4EPE - chains C and B of the 3 polymer chains in the assembly; structure by X-ray diffraction, 2.05 A resolution.

Chain C:
Molecule: Urease subunit alpha
From: Enterobacter aerogenes
Notes: EC 3.5.1.5
UniProtKB: P18314 (URE1_ENTAE); residues 1002-1567 here correspond to UniProt positions 2-567 (UniProt number = residue number - 1000)
Chain sequence (566 residues; row label = number of the first residue in the row):
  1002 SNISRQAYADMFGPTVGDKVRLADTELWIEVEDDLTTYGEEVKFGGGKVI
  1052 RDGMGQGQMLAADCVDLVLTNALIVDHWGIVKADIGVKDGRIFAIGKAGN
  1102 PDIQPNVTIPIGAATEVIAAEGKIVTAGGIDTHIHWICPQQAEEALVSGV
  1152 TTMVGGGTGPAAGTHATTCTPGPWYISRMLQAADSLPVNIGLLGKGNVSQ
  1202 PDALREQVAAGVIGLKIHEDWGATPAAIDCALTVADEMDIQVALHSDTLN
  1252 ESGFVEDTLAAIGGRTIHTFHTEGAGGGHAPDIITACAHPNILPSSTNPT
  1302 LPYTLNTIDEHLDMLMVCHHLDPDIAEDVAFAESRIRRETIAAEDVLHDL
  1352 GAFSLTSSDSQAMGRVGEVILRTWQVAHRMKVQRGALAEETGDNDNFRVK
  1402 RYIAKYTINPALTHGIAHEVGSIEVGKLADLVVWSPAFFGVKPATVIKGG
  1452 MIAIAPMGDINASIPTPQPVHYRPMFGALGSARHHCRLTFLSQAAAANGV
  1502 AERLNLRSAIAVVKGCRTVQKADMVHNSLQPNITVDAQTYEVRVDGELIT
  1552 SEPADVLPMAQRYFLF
Modified residues: Lys-1217 (lysine nz-carboxylic acid; KCX)
Swiss-Prot annotation at these positions:
  - active site: His-1320 (Proton donor)
  - binding site (Ni(2+)): His-1134, His-1136, Lys-1217, His-1246, His-1272, Asp-1360
  - binding site (substrate): His-1219
  - modified residue: Lys-1217 (N6-carboxylysine)

Chain B:
Molecule: Urease subunit beta
From: Enterobacter aerogenes
Notes: EC 3.5.1.5
UniProtKB: P18315 (URE2_ENTAE); residues 2001-2101 here correspond to UniProt positions 1-101 (UniProt number = residue number - 2000)
Chain sequence (101 residues; each row starts with the number of its first residue):
  2001 MIPGEYHVKPGQIALNTGRATCRVVVENHGDRPIQVGSHYHFAEVNPALK
  2051 FDRQQAAGYRLNIPAGTAVRFEPGQKREVELVAFAGHRAVFGFRGEVMGP
  2101 L

Chain C / chain B interface:
Contacting residue pairs - 83 pairs, chain C then chain B:
  Ser-1002(C) / Ala-2014(B)
  Ser-1002(C) / Leu-2015(B)  hydrogen bond (backbone-backbone)
  Ser-1002(C) / Asn-2062(B)  hydrogen bond (side chain-backbone)
  Asn-1003(C) / Ile-2013(B)
  Asn-1003(C) / Ala-2014(B)
  Ile-1004(C) / Gln-2012(B)
  Ile-1004(C) / Ile-2013(B)  hydrogen bond (backbone-backbone)
  Ile-1004(C) / Leu-2015(B)  hydrophobic
  Ile-1004(C) / Pro-2064(B)  hydrophobic
  Ser-1005(C) / Gly-2011(B)
  Arg-1006(C) / Val-2008(B)
  Arg-1006(C) / Lys-2009(B)  hydrogen bond (side chain-backbone)
  Arg-1006(C) / Pro-2010(B)
  Arg-1006(C) / Gly-2011(B)  hydrogen bond (backbone-backbone)
  Arg-1006(C) / Gln-2012(B)
  Arg-1006(C) / Ile-2013(B)
  Gln-1007(C) / Val-2008(B)
  Ala-1010(C) / Tyr-2006(B)
  Ala-1010(C) / Val-2008(B)  hydrophobic
  Phe-1013(C) / Ala-2065(B)
  Pro-1015(C) / Tyr-2006(B)
  Asp-1019(C) / His-2007(B)
  Asp-1019(C) / Val-2008(B)
  Asp-1019(C) / Lys-2009(B)  hydrogen bond (side chain-backbone)
  Lys-1020(C) / Tyr-2006(B)
  Lys-1020(C) / His-2007(B)  hydrogen bond (backbone-backbone)
  Val-1021(C) / Glu-2005(B)
  Arg-1022(C) / Met-2001(B)
  Arg-1022(C) / Ile-2002(B)  hydrogen bond (side chain-backbone)
  Arg-1022(C) / Gly-2004(B)
  Arg-1022(C) / Glu-2005(B)  salt bridge
  Ala-1024(C) / Pro-2003(B)
  Ala-1024(C) / Gly-2004(B)  hydrogen bond (backbone-backbone)
  Asp-1025(C) / Met-2001(B)
  Trp-1029(C) / Glu-2005(B)
  Trp-1029(C) / His-2007(B)
  Tyr-1039(C) / Ile-2013(B)  hydrophobic
  Tyr-1039(C) / Ala-2014(B)
  Tyr-1039(C) / Leu-2015(B)
  Tyr-1039(C) / Asn-2016(B)  hydrogen bond (backbone-backbone)
  Gly-1040(C) / Leu-2015(B)
  Gly-1040(C) / Asn-2016(B)
  Gly-1040(C) / His-2039(B)
  Gly-1040(C) / Arg-2060(B)
  Gly-1040(C) / Ala-2065(B)
  Glu-1041(C) / Arg-2019(B)  salt bridge
  Glu-1041(C) / His-2039(B)  salt bridge
  Glu-1041(C) / Arg-2060(B)  salt bridge
  Glu-1042(C) / Ala-2065(B)
  Gly-1048(C) / Gly-2037(B)
  Lys-1049(C) / Gly-2066(B)  hydrogen bond (side chain-backbone)
  Val-1050(C) / Ser-2038(B)
  Val-1050(C) / His-2039(B)
  Val-1050(C) / Ala-2065(B)  hydrophobic
  Val-1050(C) / Gly-2066(B)
  Arg-1052(C) / Gly-2037(B)
  Asp-1053(C) / Gly-2092(B)
  Gly-1054(C) / Phe-2091(B)
  Gly-1054(C) / Phe-2093(B)
  Met-1055(C) / His-2039(B)
  Met-1055(C) / Tyr-2040(B)  hydrophobic
  Met-1055(C) / Phe-2093(B)  hydrophobic
  Gln-1059(C) / Phe-2091(B)
  Pro-1102(C) / Gly-2086(B)
  Pro-1102(C) / His-2087(B)  hydrogen bond (backbone-backbone)
  Asp-1103(C) / Ala-2085(B)
  Asp-1103(C) / His-2087(B)
  Asp-1103(C) / Arg-2088(B)  hydrogen bond (backbone-backbone)
  Asp-1103(C) / Ala-2089(B)  hydrogen bond (backbone-backbone)
  Asp-1103(C) / Phe-2091(B)
  Ile-1104(C) / His-2039(B)
  Ile-1104(C) / Phe-2084(B)  hydrophobic
  Ile-1104(C) / Ala-2085(B)  hydrogen bond (backbone-backbone)
  Ile-1104(C) / Ala-2089(B)
  Gln-1105(C) / His-2039(B)
  Gln-1105(C) / Ala-2085(B)
  Gln-1105(C) / Gly-2086(B)
  Gly-1123(C) / Tyr-2006(B)
  Pro-1437(C) / Gly-2004(B)
  Ala-1438(C) / Pro-2003(B)
  Ala-1438(C) / Gly-2004(B)
  Arg-1563(C) / Met-2001(B)
  Tyr-1564(C) / Pro-2003(B)
Also at the interface, not in a pair above, chain C (45 interface residues in all): Tyr-1009, Met-1012, Gly-1014, Thr-1016, Val-1017, Gly-1018, Lys-1044, Pro-1106
Also at the interface, not in a pair above, chain B (38 interface residues in all): Ile-2063, Thr-2067, Glu-2080

Summary:
Chain C and chain B form an interface of 45 and 38 residues respectively; the contacts include 15 hydrogen
bonds and 4 salt bridges. Polar pairs include Arg-1022(C)/Glu-2005(B), Glu-1041(C)/Arg-2019(B) and
Glu-1041(C)/His-2039(B).
Here chain C is Urease subunit alpha and chain B is Urease subunit beta, both from Enterobacter aerogenes.
Entry 4EPE (Final Urease Structure for Radiation Damage Experiment at 300 K) was determined by X-ray
diffraction, deposited together with 4EP8, 4EPB and 4EPD.
